PDB entry 5L5H | X-ray diffraction, 2.60 A resolution | chains S and T of the 28 polymer chains in the assembly

[Chain S]
Protein: Proteasome subunit alpha type-6
Organism: Saccharomyces cerevisiae (strain ATCC 204508 / S288c)
Notes: EC 3.4.25.1
UniProt: P40302 (PSA6_YEAST); residues 0-233 here correspond to UniProt positions 1-234 (UniProt number = residue number + 1)
Sequence (234 residues; row label = number of the first residue in the row; numbering starts at 0):
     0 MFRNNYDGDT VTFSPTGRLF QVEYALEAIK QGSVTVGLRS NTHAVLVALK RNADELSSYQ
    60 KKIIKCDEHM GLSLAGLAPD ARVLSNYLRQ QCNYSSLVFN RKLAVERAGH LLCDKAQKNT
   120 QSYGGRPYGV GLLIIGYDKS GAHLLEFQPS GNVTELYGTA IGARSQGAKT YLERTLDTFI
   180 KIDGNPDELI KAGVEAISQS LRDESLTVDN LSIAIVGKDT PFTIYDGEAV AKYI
Disordered / not traced: 0-2
UniProt features mapped onto this chain:
  - modified residue: Ser13 (Phosphoserine)
  - cross-link: Lys190 (Glycyl lysine isopeptide (Lys-Gly) (interchain with G-Cter in ubiquitin))

[Chain T]
Protein: Probable proteasome subunit alpha type-7
Organism: Saccharomyces cerevisiae (strain ATCC 204508 / S288c)
Notes: EC 3.4.25.1
UniProt: P21242 (PSA7_YEAST); residues -3 to 284 here correspond to UniProt positions 1-288 (UniProt number = residue number + 4)
Sequence (288 residues; each row starts with the number of its first residue; numbers below 1 keep their minus sign (Met-3 is residue -3)):
    -3 MTSIGTGYDL SNSVFSPDGR NFQVEYAVKA VENGTTSIGI KCNDGVVFAV EKLITSKLLV
    57 PQKNVKIQVV DRHIGCVYSG LIPDGRHLVN RGREEAASFK KLYKTPIPIP AFADRLGQYV
   117 QAHTLYNSVR PFGVSTIFGG VDKNGAHLYM LEPSGSYWGY KGAATGKGRQ SAKAELEKLV
   177 DHHPEGLSAR EAVKQAAKII YLAHEDNKEK DFELEISWCS LSETNGLHKF VKGDLLQEAI
   237 DFAQKEINGD DDEDEDDSDN VMSSDDENAP VATNANATTD QEGDIHLE
Disordered / not traced: -3 to 1, 245-284
UniProt features mapped onto this chain:
  - modified residue: Thr-2 (N-acetylthreonine)

[Interface between chain S and chain T]
Contacting residue pairs (64; chain S residue first):
  Asn4(S) with Leu6(T)
  Tyr5(S) with Asp5(T), hydrogen bond; Leu6(T), hydrophobic
  Thr9(S) with Arg126(T)
  Val10(S) with Gln19(T); Asn123(T); Ser124(T); Val125(T); Arg126(T)
  Thr11(S) with Leu6(T); Gln19(T)
  Phe12(S) with Gln19(T); Tyr22(T), hydrophobic; Ala23(T), hydrophobic; Leu77(T), hydrophobic; Arg126(T); Pro127(T); Gly129(T)
  Ser13(S) with Tyr22(T)
  Pro14(S) with Tyr22(T), hydrophobic; Lys25(T)
  Thr15(S) with Lys25(T)
  Gly16(S) with Tyr22(T); Lys25(T); Ala26(T)
  Leu18(S) with Leu77(T), hydrophobic; Arg126(T)
  His109(S) with Arg82(T)
  Cys112(S) with Arg82(T)
  Asp113(S) with Arg82(T), salt bridge; Asn86(T)
  Gln116(S) with Pro79(T); Asp80(T); His83(T), hydrogen bond; Arg126(T)
  Thr119(S) with Arg126(T), hydrogen bond (backbone-side chain)
  Gln120(S) with Val125(T); Arg126(T), hydrogen bond (backbone-backbone); Pro127(T); Phe128(T)
  Ser121(S) with Ser124(T)
  Tyr122(S) with Ser124(T), hydrogen bond (backbone-backbone)
  Ser149(S) with Pro79(T)
  Gly150(S) with Pro79(T)
  Asn151(S) with Ile78(T); Pro79(T)
  Thr153(S) with Leu55(T); Asn60(T)
  Glu154(S) with Val56(T), hydrogen bond (backbone-backbone); Lys59(T); Asn60(T), hydrogen bond (backbone-side chain)
  Leu155(S) with Leu54(T); Leu55(T); Val56(T)
  Tyr156(S) with Leu54(T), hydrogen bond (backbone-backbone); Leu55(T); Val56(T); Pro57(T)
  Gly157(S) with Leu54(T)
  Lys168(S) with Leu54(T)
  Leu171(S) with Leu54(T)
  Glu172(S) with Ser52(T), hydrogen bond; Lys53(T), hydrogen bond (side chain-backbone)
  Leu175(S) with Lys53(T)
Also at the interface, not in a pair above, chain S (35 interface residues in all): Arg38, Glu105, Val152, Phe178
Also at the interface, not in a pair above, chain T (30 interface residues in all): His119

[Summary]
35 residues of chain S and 30 residues of chain T are in contact, with 10 hydrogen bonds and 1 salt bridge.
Among the polar pairs are Asp113(S)-Arg82(T), Tyr5(S)-Asp5(T) and Gln116(S)-His83(T).
Chain S is Proteasome subunit alpha type-6 and chain T is Probable proteasome subunit alpha type-7, both from
Saccharomyces cerevisiae (strain ATCC 204508 / S288c); the structure, Yeast 20S proteasome with human beta5i
(1-138) and human beta6 (97-111; 118-133) in complex with PR-924, was determined by X-ray diffraction,
deposited together with 5L52, 5L54, 5L55, 5L5A, 5L5B, 5L5D and 30 further entries.
